PDB entry 4ADV | electron microscopy, 13.50 A resolution (very low resolution: no residue pairs are listed; an interface is given only as per-side residue counts) | chains A and K of the 22 polymer chains in the assembly

== Chain A ==
Molecule: 16S ribosomal RNA
Source organism: Escherichia coli
Sequence (1542 nucleotides; numbered 1 to 1542; the number before each row is that of its first residue):
     1 AAAUUGAAGA GUUUGAUCAU GGCUCAGAUU GAACGCUGGC GGCAGGCCUA ACACAUGCAA
    61 GUCGAACGGU AACAGGAAGA AGCUUGCUUC UUUGCUGACG AGUGGCGGAC GGGUGAGUAA
   121 UGUCUGGGAA ACUGCCUGAU GGAGGGGGAU AACUACUGGA AACGGUAGCU AAUACCGCAU
   181 AACGUCGCAA GACCAAAGAG GGGGACCUUC GGGCCUCUUG CCAUCGGAUG UGCCCAGAUG
   241 GGAUUAGCUA GUAGGUGGGG UAACGGCUCA CCUAGGCGAC GAUCCCUAGC UGGUCUGAGA
   301 GGAUGACCAG CCACACUGGA ACUGAGACAC GGUCCAGACU CCUACGGGAG GCAGCAGUGG
   361 GGAAUAUUGC ACAAUGGGCG CAAGCCUGAU GCAGCCAUGC CGCGUGUAUG AAGAAGGCCU
   421 UCGGGUUGUA AAGUACUUUC AGCGGGGAGG AAGGGAGUAA AGUUAAUACC UUUGCUCAUU
   481 GACGUUACCC GCAGAAGAAG CACCGGCUAA CUCCGUGCCA GCAGCCGCGG UAAUACGGAG
   541 GGUGCAAGCG UUAAUCGGAA UUACUGGGCG UAAAGCGCAC GCAGGCGGUU UGUUAAGUCA
   601 GAUGUGAAAU CCCCGGGCUC AACCUGGGAA CUGCAUCUGA UACUGGCAAG CUUGAGUCUC
   661 GUAGAGGGGG GUAGAAUUCC AGGUGUAGCG GUGAAAUGCG UAGAGAUCUG GAGGAAUACC
   721 GGUGGCGAAG GCGGCCCCCU GGACGAAGAC UGACGCUCAG GUGCGAAAGC GUGGGGAGCA
   781 AACAGGAUUA GAUACCCUGG UAGUCCACGC CGUAAACGAU GUCGACUUGG AGGUUGUGCC
   841 CUUGAGGCGU GGCUUCCGGA GCUAACGCGU UAAGUCGACC GCCUGGGGAG UACGGCCGCA
   901 AGGUUAAAAC UCAAAUGAAU UGACGGGGGC CCGCACAAGC GGUGGAGCAU GUGGUUUAAU
   961 UCGAUGCAAC GCGAAGAACC UUACCUGGUC UUGACAUCCA CGGAAGUUUU CAGAGAUGAG
  1021 AAUGUGCCUU CGGGAACCGU GAGACAGGUG CUGCAUGGCU GUCGUCAGCU CGUGUUGUGA
  1081 AAUGUUGGGU UAAGUCCCGC AACGAGCGCA ACCCUUAUCC UUUGUUGCCA GCGGUCCGGC
  1141 CGGGAACUCA AAGGAGACUG CCAGUGAUAA ACUGGAGGAA GGUGGGGAUG ACGUCAAGUC
  1201 AUCAUGGCCC UUACGACCAG GGCUACACAC GUGCUACAAU GGCGCAUACA AAGAGAAGCG
  1261 ACCUCGCGAG AGCAAGCGGA CCUCAUAAAG UGCGUCGUAG UCCGGAUUGG AGUCUGCAAC
  1321 UCGACUCCAU GAAGUCGGAA UCGCUAGUAA UCGUGGAUCA GAAUGCCACG GUGAAUACGU
  1381 UCCCGGGCCU UGUACACACC GCCCGUCACA CCAUGGGAGU GGGUUGCAAA AGAAGUAGGU
  1441 AGCUUAACCU UCGGGAGGGC GCUUACCACU UUGUGAUUCA UGACUGGGGU GAAGUCGUAA
  1501 CAAGGUAACC GUAGGGGAAC CUGCGGUUGG AUCACCUCCU UA
Not modelled in the structure: 1-4, 1386-1505, 1535-1542

== Chain K ==
Name: 30S ribosomal protein S11
Source organism: Escherichia coli
UniProtKB: P0A7R9 (RS11_ECOLI); residue numbers follow UniProt; this construct covers 1-128
Sequence (128 residues; numbered 1 to 128; the number before each row is that of its first residue):
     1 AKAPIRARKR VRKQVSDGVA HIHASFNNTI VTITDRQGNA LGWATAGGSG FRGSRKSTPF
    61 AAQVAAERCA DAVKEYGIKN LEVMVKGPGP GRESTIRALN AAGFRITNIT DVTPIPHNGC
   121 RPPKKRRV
Not modelled in the structure: 1-11

== Interface between chain A and chain K ==
At this resolution (14 A) residue pairs are not listed: 41 residues of chain A and 36 of chain K lie at the interface.

== Summary ==
41 residues of chain A face 36 of chain K across their interface.
Chain A is 16S ribosomal RNA and chain K is 30S ribosomal protein S11, both from Escherichia coli; the
structure, Structure of the E. coli methyltransferase KsgA bound to the E. coli 30S ribosomal subunit, was
determined by electron microscopy.
